PDB entry 1Y0W | X-ray diffraction, 2.14 A resolution | chains A and B of the 4 polymer chains in the assembly

[Chain A]
Protein: Hemoglobin alpha chain
From: Homo sapiens
UniProtKB: P69905 (HBA_HUMAN); residues 1-141 here = UniProt positions 1-141
Sequence (141 residues; numbered 1 to 141; the number before each row is that of its first residue):
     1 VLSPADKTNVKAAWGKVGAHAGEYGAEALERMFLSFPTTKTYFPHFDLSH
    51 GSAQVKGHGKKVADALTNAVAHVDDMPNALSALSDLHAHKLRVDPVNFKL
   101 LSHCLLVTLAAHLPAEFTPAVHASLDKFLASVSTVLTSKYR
Ion coordination: heme Fe near His-87 (its only coordinating residue here)
Small-molecule neighbours: heme (HEM): Met-32, Thr-39, Tyr-42, Phe-43, His-45, Phe-46, His-58, Lys-61, Val-62, Ala-65, Leu-66, Leu-83, Leu-86, His-87, Leu-91, Val-93, Asn-97, Phe-98, Leu-101, Leu-105, Val-132, Leu-136
UniProt features mapped onto this chain:
  - site: Lys-61 (Not glycated)

[Chain B]
Protein: Hemoglobin beta chain
From: Homo sapiens
UniProtKB: P68871 (HBB_HUMAN); numbering as in UniProt (aligned over 1-146)
Sequence (146 residues; numbered 1 to 146; the number before each row is that of its first residue):
     1 MHLTPEEKSAVTALWGKVNVDEVGGEALGRLLVVYPWTQRFFESFGDLST
    51 PDAVMGNPKVKAHGKKVLGAFSDGLAHLDNLKGTFATLSELHCDKLHVDP
   101 ENFRLLGNVLVCVLAHHFGKEFTPPVQAAYQKVVAGVANALAHKYH
Differences from the reference sequence: engineered mutation Met-1 (Val in P68871)
Ion coordination: heme Fe near His-92 (its only coordinating residue here)
Small-molecule neighbours: heme (HEM): Leu-31, Thr-38, Phe-41, Phe-42, His-63, Lys-66, Val-67, Ala-70, Phe-71, Phe-85, Leu-88, Leu-91, His-92, Leu-96, Val-98, Asn-102, Phe-103, Leu-106, Val-137, Leu-141

[How chain A and chain B interact]
Pairs across the interface (34; chain A residue first):
  Glu-30(A) / Pro-124(B)
  Arg-31(A) / Phe-122(B)  hydrogen bond (side chain-backbone)
  Arg-31(A) / Thr-123(B)
  Arg-31(A) / Pro-124(B)
  Arg-31(A) / Gln-127(B)  hydrogen bond
  Leu-34(A) / Pro-124(B)  hydrophobic
  Leu-34(A) / Pro-125(B)
  Leu-34(A) / Ala-128(B)
  Ser-35(A) / Gln-127(B)
  Ser-35(A) / Ala-128(B)  hydrogen bond (side chain-backbone)
  Ser-35(A) / Gln-131(B)
  Phe-36(A) / Gln-131(B)
  His-103(A) / Asn-108(B)
  His-103(A) / Gln-131(B)  hydrogen bond
  Cys-104(A) / Gln-127(B)
  Val-107(A) / Val-111(B)  hydrophobic
  Val-107(A) / Ala-115(B)  hydrophobic
  Val-107(A) / Gln-127(B)
  Ala-110(A) / Cys-112(B)
  Ala-110(A) / Ala-115(B)
  Ala-110(A) / His-116(B)
  Ala-111(A) / Ala-115(B)
  Ala-111(A) / Gly-119(B)
  Pro-114(A) / His-116(B)  hydrogen bond (backbone-side chain)
  Phe-117(A) / Arg-30(B)  hydrogen bond (backbone-side chain)
  Phe-117(A) / His-116(B)
  Thr-118(A) / Arg-30(B)  hydrogen bond (backbone-side chain)
  Pro-119(A) / Arg-30(B)
  Pro-119(A) / Met-55(B)  hydrophobic
  His-122(A) / Arg-30(B)  hydrogen bond
  His-122(A) / Val-34(B)
  His-122(A) / Cys-112(B)
  Asp-126(A) / Val-34(B)
  Asp-126(A) / Tyr-35(B)
Interface residues without a listed pair, chain A (19 interface residues in all): Leu-106, Ala-120, Ala-123
Interface residues without a listed pair, chain B (21 interface residues in all): Glu-26, Val-33, Pro-51, Lys-120

[Summary]
Chain A and chain B form an interface of 19 and 21 residues respectively, with 8 hydrogen bonds. Among the
polar pairs are Arg-31(A)/Phe-122(B), Arg-31(A)/Gln-127(B) and Ser-35(A)/Ala-128(B). Chain A binds heme. Bound
to chain B: heme.
Here chain A is Hemoglobin alpha chain and chain B is Hemoglobin beta chain, both from Homo sapiens. Entry
1Y0W (T-to-THigh quaternary Transitions in Human Hemoglobin: betaV1M deoxy low-salt (10 test sets)) was
determined by X-ray diffraction (same publication as 1XXT, 1XY0, 1XZ5, 1XZ7, 1XZU, 1XZV and 45 further
entries).
